8AI3 - chains A and B; structure by X-ray diffraction, 2.10 A resolution.

[Chain A (and B)]
Molecule: Putative peptide biosynthesis protein YydG
From: Bacillus subtilis
Notes: chain B of this document is another copy of the same molecule, construct and numbering; everything in this record applies to it too
UniProtKB: Q45595 (YYDG_BACSU); residues 1-319 here = UniProt positions 1-319
Chain sequence (344 residues; numbered -24 to 319; the number before each row is that of its first residue; numbers below 1 keep their minus sign (Met-24 is residue -24)):
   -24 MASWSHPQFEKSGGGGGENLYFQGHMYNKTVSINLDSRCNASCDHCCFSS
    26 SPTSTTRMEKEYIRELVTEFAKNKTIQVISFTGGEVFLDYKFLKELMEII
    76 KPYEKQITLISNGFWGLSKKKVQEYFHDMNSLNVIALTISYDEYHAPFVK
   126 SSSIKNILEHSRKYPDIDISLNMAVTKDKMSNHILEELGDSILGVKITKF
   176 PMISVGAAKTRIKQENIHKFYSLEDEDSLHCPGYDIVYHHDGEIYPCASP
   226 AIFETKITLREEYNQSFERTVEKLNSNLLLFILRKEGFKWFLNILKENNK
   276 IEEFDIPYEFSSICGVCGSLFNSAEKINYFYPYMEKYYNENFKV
Unresolved in the structure: -24 to 0, 318-319 (chain B: -24 to -7, 317-319)
Sequence notes: initiating methionine (-24); expression tag (-23 to 0); engineered mutation Ala223 (Cys in Q45595)
Bound ions: 4Fe-4S cluster Fe site 1: Cys14, Cys18, Cys21 (together with S-adenosylmethionine); 4Fe-4S cluster Fe site 2: Cys206, Cys222, Cys289, Cys292
Residues lining bound ligands:
  - S-adenosylmethionine (SAM): Cys14, His20, Cys21, Cys22, Phe23, Thr57, Gly58, Gly59, Glu60, Ile85, Ser86, Asn87, Ser115, Asp117, His120, Asn147, Ala149, Phe175, Pro176, Met177, Ile178, Val180, Ala183, Pro225
  - 4Fe-4S cluster (SF4), molecule 1: Cys14, Ala16, Ser17, Cys18, His20, Cys21, Ser25, Gly58, Gly59, Asn87, His120
  - 4Fe-4S cluster (SF4), molecule 2: Cys206, Pro207, Gly208, Tyr209, Cys222, Ser224, Ala226, Ile227, Leu258, Phe263, Ile288, Cys289, Cys292
Curated features (UniProtKB/Swiss-Prot):
  - binding site ([4Fe-4S] cluster): Cys14, Cys18, Cys21
From the paper describing this entry:
  - mutagenesis - Y2F/Y209F, D210A, C223A: unchanged catalytic activity
  - catalytic residues: Asp210 (proposed by the authors, not directly observed)
  - mutagenesis - C223A: decreased catalytic activity

[Interface between chain A and chain B]
Residue-residue contacts - 35 pairs, chain A then chain B:
  Arg137(A) - Phe195(B)
  Arg137(A) - Tyr196(B)
  Lys138(A) - Ser203(B)
  Val150(A) - Leu168(B)  hydrophobic
  Asn157(A) - Glu161(B)
  Leu160(A) - Leu160(B)  hydrophobic
  Glu161(A) - Asn157(B)
  Glu161(A) - Glu161(B)
  Asp165(A) - His193(B)
  Asp165(A) - Phe195(B)
  Ile167(A) - Lys174(B)
  Leu168(A) - Val150(B)  hydrophobic
  Leu168(A) - Lys174(B)
  Leu168(A) - Pro176(B)  hydrophobic
  Leu168(A) - His193(B)
  Leu168(A) - Phe195(B)  hydrophobic
  Gly169(A) - Thr173(B)
  Gly169(A) - Lys174(B)  hydrogen bond (backbone-backbone)
  Val170(A) - Ile172(B)
  Val170(A) - Thr173(B)
  Lys171(A) - Ile172(B)
  Lys171(A) - Thr173(B)
  Ile172(A) - Val170(B)
  Ile172(A) - Lys171(B)
  Ile172(A) - Ile172(B)  hydrogen bond (backbone-backbone)
  Thr173(A) - Gly169(B)
  Thr173(A) - Lys171(B)
  Lys174(A) - Ile167(B)
  Lys174(A) - Leu168(B)
  Lys174(A) - Gly169(B)  hydrogen bond (backbone-backbone)
  His193(A) - Asp165(B)
  His193(A) - Leu168(B)
  Phe195(A) - Arg137(B)
  Phe195(A) - Asp165(B)
  Phe195(A) - Leu168(B)  hydrophobic
Also at the interface, not in a pair above, chain A (23 interface residues in all): Met155, Gly164, Phe175, Pro176, Tyr196, Asp202
Also at the interface, not in a pair above, chain B (23 interface residues in all): Lys138, Met155, Gly164, Phe175

[Overview]
The chain A/chain B interface involves 23 residues from each chain; the contacts include 3 hydrogen bonds.
Backbone hydrogen bonds pair Gly169(A)-Lys174(B) and Ile172(A)-Ile172(B). Ligands of chain A: 4Fe-4S cluster
and S-adenosylmethionine. The paper reports the catalytic residue Asp210(A); C223A of chain A reduces
catalytic activity; 3 substitutions were tested in all.
Both chains are Putative peptide biosynthesis protein YydG (Bacillus subtilis). Entry 8AI3 (Crystal structure
of radical SAM epimerase EpeE C223A mutant from Bacillus subtilis with [4Fe-4S] clusters and ...) was
determined by X-ray diffraction together with 8AI2, 8AI4, 8AI5 and 8AI6 from the same study.
